PDB entry 1NKT | X-ray diffraction, 2.60 A resolution | chains A and B

== Chain A (and B) ==
Name: Preprotein translocase secA 1 subunit
From: Mycobacterium tuberculosis
Notes: chain B of this document is another copy of the same molecule, construct and numbering; everything in this record applies to it too
UniProtKB: P0A5Y8 (SECA1_MYCTU); numbering as in UniProt (aligned over 2-892)
Amino-acid sequence (922 residues; each row starts with the number of its first residue; numbers below 1 keep their minus sign (Met-29 is residue -29)):
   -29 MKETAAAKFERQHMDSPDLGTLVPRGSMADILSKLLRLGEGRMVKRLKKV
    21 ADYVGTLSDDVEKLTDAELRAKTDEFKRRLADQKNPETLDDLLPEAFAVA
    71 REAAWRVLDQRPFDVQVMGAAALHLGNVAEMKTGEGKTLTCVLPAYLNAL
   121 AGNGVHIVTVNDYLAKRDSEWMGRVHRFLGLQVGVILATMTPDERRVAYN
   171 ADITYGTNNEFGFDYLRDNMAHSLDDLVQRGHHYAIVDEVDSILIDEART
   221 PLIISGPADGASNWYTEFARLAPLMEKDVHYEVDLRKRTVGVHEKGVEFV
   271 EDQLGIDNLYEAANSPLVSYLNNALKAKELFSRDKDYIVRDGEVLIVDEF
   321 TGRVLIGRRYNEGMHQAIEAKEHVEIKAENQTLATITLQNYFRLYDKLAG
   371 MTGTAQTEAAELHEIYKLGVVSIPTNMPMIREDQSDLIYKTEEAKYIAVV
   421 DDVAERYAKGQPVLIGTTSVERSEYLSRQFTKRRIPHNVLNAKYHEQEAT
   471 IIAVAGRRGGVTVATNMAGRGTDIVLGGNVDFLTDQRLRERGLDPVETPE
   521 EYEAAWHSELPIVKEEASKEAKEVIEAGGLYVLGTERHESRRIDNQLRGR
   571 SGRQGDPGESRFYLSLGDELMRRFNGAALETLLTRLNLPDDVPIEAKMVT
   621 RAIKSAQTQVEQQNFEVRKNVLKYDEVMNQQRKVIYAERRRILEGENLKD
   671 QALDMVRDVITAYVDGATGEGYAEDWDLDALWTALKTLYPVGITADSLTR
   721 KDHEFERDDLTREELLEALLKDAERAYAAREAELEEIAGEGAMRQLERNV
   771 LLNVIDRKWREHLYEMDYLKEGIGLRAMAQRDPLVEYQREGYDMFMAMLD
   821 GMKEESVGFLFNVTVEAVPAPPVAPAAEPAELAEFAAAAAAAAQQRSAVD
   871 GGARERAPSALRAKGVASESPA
Disordered / not traced: -29 to -16, 720-734, 836-892
Construct notes: cloning artifact (-29 to 1)
Metal / ion sites: Mg2+: Lys107 (together with ADP)
Residues lining bound ligands: ADP (adenosine-5'-diphosphate): Gln80, Arg81, Pro82, Phe83, Gln86, Lys102, Thr103, Gly104, Glu105, Gly106, Lys107, Thr108, Leu109, Arg137, Trp141, Gly491, Asp493, Asn499, Asp501, Arg573

== Interface between chain A and chain B ==
Pairs across the interface (44; chain A residue first):
  Arg310(A) - Val612(B)
  Asp311(A) - Pro609(B)
  Asp311(A) - Asp611(B)
  Glu313(A) - Asn607(B)
  Arg323(A) - Val612(B)
  Arg323(A) - Pro613(B)  hydrogen bond (side chain-backbone)
  Arg323(A) - Glu615(B)
  Val324(A) - Glu615(B)
  Ile326(A) - Leu606(B)  hydrophobic
  Ile326(A) - Leu608(B)  hydrophobic
  Lys347(A) - Asn607(B)
  Leu602(A) - Glu791(B)
  Leu603(A) - Ile326(B)  hydrophobic
  Leu603(A) - Leu795(B)  hydrophobic
  Arg605(A) - Glu791(B)  salt bridge
  Leu606(A) - Ile326(B)  hydrophobic
  Leu606(A) - Glu791(B)
  Leu606(A) - Gly792(B)
  Leu606(A) - Leu795(B)  hydrophobic
  Asn607(A) - Glu313(B)
  Asn607(A) - Tyr788(B)  hydrogen bond
  Leu608(A) - Val324(B)  hydrophobic
  Pro609(A) - Asp311(B)
  Val612(A) - Arg310(B)
  Val612(A) - Arg323(B)
  Val612(A) - Val324(B)  hydrophobic
  Pro613(A) - Arg323(B)  hydrogen bond (backbone-side chain)
  Glu615(A) - Arg323(B)
  Glu615(A) - Val324(B)
  Met618(A) - Gly794(B)
  Met618(A) - Leu795(B)
  Arg621(A) - Ala797(B)  hydrogen bond (side chain-backbone)
  Arg621(A) - Met798(B)
  Tyr788(A) - Asn607(B)
  Glu791(A) - Leu602(B)
  Glu791(A) - Arg605(B)  salt bridge
  Glu791(A) - Leu606(B)
  Gly792(A) - Leu606(B)
  Gly794(A) - Met618(B)
  Leu795(A) - Leu602(B)  hydrophobic
  Leu795(A) - Leu603(B)  hydrophobic
  Leu795(A) - Met618(B)  hydrophobic
  Ala797(A) - Arg621(B)  hydrogen bond (backbone-side chain)
  Met798(A) - Arg621(B)
Other interface residues (no listed pair), chain A (30 interface residues in all): Leu315, Glu349, Asp611, Ala616
Other interface residues (no listed pair), chain B (29 interface residues in all): Leu315, Gly327, Ala616

== Overview ==
Chain A and chain B form an interface of 30 and 29 residues respectively, with 5 hydrogen bonds and 2 salt
bridges. Polar pairs include Arg605(A)-Glu791(B), Arg323(A)-Pro613(B) and Asn607(A)-Tyr788(B). Bound to chain
A: ADP.
Both chains are Preprotein translocase secA 1 subunit (Mycobacterium tuberculosis). Entry 1NKT (Crystal
structure of the seca protein translocation atpase from mycobacterium tuberculosis complex with adpbs) was
determined by X-ray diffraction together with 1NL3 from the same study.
